Entry 8KAB (electron microscopy, 3.30 A resolution); this record covers chains A and e of the 35 polymer chains in the assembly.

[Chain A]
Molecule: 23S rRNA
Organism: Mycolicibacterium smegmatis MC2 155
Sequence (3120 nucleotides; each row starts with the number of its first residue):
     1 UAAGUGUUUA AGGGCGCAUG GUGGAUGCCU UGGCACUGGG AGCCGAUGAA GGACGUAGGA
    61 GGCUGCGAUA AGCCUCGGGG AGCUGUCAAC CGAGCGUUGA UCCGAGGAUG UCCGAAUGGG
   121 GAAACCCGGC ACGAGUGAUG UCGUGUCACC AGGCGCUGAA UAUAUAGGCG UCUGGGGGGA
   181 ACGCGGGGAA GUGAAACAUC UCAGUACCCG UAGGAAGAGA AAACAAAAUG UGAUUCCGUG
   241 AGUAGUGGCG AGCGAAAGCG GAGGAUGGCU AAACCGUAUG CAUGUGAUAC CGGGUAGGGG
   301 UUGUGUGUGC GGGGUUGUGG GACCUAUCUU UCCGGCUCUA CCUGGCUGGA GGGCAGUGAG
   361 AAAAUGUUGU GGUUAGCGGA AAUGGCUUGG GAUGGCCUGC CGUAGACGGU GAGAGCCCGG
   421 UACGUGAAAA CCCGACGUCU GUCUUGAUGG UGUUCCCGAG UAGCAGCGGG CCCGUGGAAU
   481 CUGCUGUGAA UCUGCCGGGA CCACCCGGUA AGCCUGAAUA CUUCCCAGUG ACCGAUAGCG
   541 GAUUAGUACC GUGAGGGAAU GGUGAAAAGU ACCCCGGGAG GGGAGUGAAA GAGUACCUGA
   601 AACCGUGCGC UUACAAUCCG UCAGAGCCCU CGACGUGUCG UGGGGUGAUG GCGUGCCUUU
   661 UGAAGAAUGA GCCUGCGAGU CAGGGACAUG UCGCGAGGUU AACCCGGGUG GGGUAGCCGC
   721 AGCGAAAGCG AGUCUGAAUA GGGCGUAUCC ACACAAGAGU GUGUGGUGUA GUGGUGUGUU
   781 CUGGACCCGA AGCGGAGUGA UCUACCCAUG GCCAGGGUGA AGCGCGGGUA AGACCGCGUG
   841 GAGGCCCGAA CCCACUUAGG UUGAAGACUG AGGGGAUGAG CUGUGGGUAG GGGUGAAAGG
   901 CCAAUCAAAC UCCGUGAUAG CUGGUUCUCC CCGAAAUGCA UUUAGGUGCA GCGUCGCAUG
   961 UUUCUUGCCG GAGGUAGAGC UACUGGAUGG CCGAUGGGCC CCACAGGGUU ACUGACGUCA
  1021 GCCAAACUCC GAAUGCCGGU AAGUCCAAGA GUGCGGCAGU GAGACGGCGG GGGAUAAGCU
  1081 CCGUGCGUCG AGAGGGAAAC AGCCCAGAUC GCCGGCUAAG GCCCCUAAGC GUGUGCUAAG
  1141 UGGAAAAGGA UGUGCAGUCG CGAAGACAAC CAGGAGGUUG GCUUAGAAGC AGCCACCCUU
  1201 GAAAGAGUGC GUAAUAGCUC ACUGGUCAAG UGAUUGUGCG CCGAUAAUGU AGCGGGGCUC
  1261 AAGCACACCG CCGAAGCCGC GGCAGCCAAC GUGUUGGCUG GGUAGGGGAG CGUCCUGCAU
  1321 CCGGUGAAGC CGCCGAGUGA UCGAGUGGUG GAGGGUGUGG GAGUGAGAAU GCAGGCAUGA
  1381 GUAGCGAUUA GGCAAGUGAG AACCUUGCCC GCCGAAAGAC CAAGGGUUCC UGGGCCAGGC
  1441 CAGUCCGCCC AGGGUGAGUC GGGACCUAAG GCGAGGCCGA CAGGCGUAGU CGAUGGACAA
  1501 CGGGUUGAUA UUCCCGUACC CGUGUAUGUG CGUCCAUGAU GAAUCAGCGG UACUAACCAU
  1561 CCAAAACCAC CGUGACCGCA CCUUUCGGGG UGUGGCGUUG GUGGGGCUGC AUGGGACCUU
  1621 CGUUGGUAGU AGUCAAGCGA UGGGGUGACG CAGGAAGGUA GCCGUACCGG UCAGUGGUAA
  1681 UACCGGGGUA AGCCUGUAGG GAGUCAGAUA GGUAAAUCCG UCUGGCAUAU AUCCUGAGAG
  1741 GUGAUGCAUA GCCGAGUGAG GCGAAUUCGG UGAUCCUAUG CUGCCGAGAA AAGCCUCUAG
  1801 CGAGGACAUA CACGGCCCGU ACCCCAAACC AACACAGGUG GUCAGGUAGA GAAUACUAAG
  1861 GCGUACGAGU GAACUAUGGU UAAGGAACUC GGCAAAAUGC CCCCGUAACU UCGGGAGAAG
  1921 GGGGACCCAC AUGGCGUGUA AGCCUUUACG GCCCAAGCGU GAGUGGGUGG CACAAACCAG
  1981 UGAGAAGCGA CUGUUUACUA AAAACACAGG UCCGUGCGAA GUCGCAAGAC GAUGUAUACG
  2041 GACUGACGCC UGCCCGGUGC UGGAAGGUUA AGAGGACCCG UUAACUCCCU UUGGGGGUGA
  2101 AGCGGAGAAU UUAAGCCCCA GUAAACGGCG GUGGUAACUA UAACCAUCCU AAGGUAGCGA
  2161 AAUUCCUUGU CGGGUAAGUU CCGACCUGCA CGAAUGGCGU AACGACUUCU CAACUGUCUC
  2221 AACCAUAGAC UCGGCGAAAU UGCACUACGA GUAAAGAUGC UCGUUACGCG CGGCAGGACG
  2281 AAAAGACCCC GGGACCUUCA CUACAACUUG GUAUUGGUGC UCGAUACGGU UUGUGUAGGA
  2341 UAGGUGGGAG ACUGUGAAGC UCACACGCCA GUGUGGGUGG AGUCGUUGUU GAAAUACCAC
  2401 UCUGAUCGUA UUGGGCCUCU AACCUCGGAC CGUAUAUCCG GUUCAGGGAC AGUGCCUGGU
  2461 GGGUAGUUUA ACUGGGGCGG UUGCCUCCUA AAAUGUAACG GAGGCGCCCA AAGGUUCCCU
  2521 CAACCUGGAC GGCAAUCAGG UGUUGAGUGU AAGUGCACAA GGGAGCUUGA CUGCGAGACG
  2581 GACAUGUCGA GCAGGGACGA AAGUCGGGAC UAGUGAUCCG GCACCUCUGA GUGGAAGGGG
  2641 UGUCGCUCAA CGGAUAAAAG GUACCCCGGG GAUAACAGGC UGAUCUUCCC CAAGAGUCCA
  2701 UAUCGACGGG AUGGUUUGGC ACCUCGAUGU CGGCUCGUCG CAUCCUGGGG CUGGAGCAGG
  2761 UCCCAAGGGU UGGGCUGUUC GCCCAUUAAA GCGGCACGCG AGCUGGGUUU AGAACGUCGU
  2821 GAGACAGUUC GGUCUCUAUC CGCCGCGCGC GUCAGAAGCU UGAGGAAACC UGUCCCUAGU
  2881 ACGAGAGGAC CGGGACGGAC GAACCUCUGG UAUACCAGUU GUCCCACCAG GGGCACGGCU
  2941 GGAUAGCCAC GUUCGGACAG GAUAACCGCU GAAAGCAUCU AAGCGGGAAA CCUCUUCCAA
  3001 GACCAGGCUU CUCACCCUCU AGGAGGGAUA AGGCCCCCCG CAGACCACGG GAUUGAUAGA
  3061 CCAGACCUGG AAGCCUAGUA AUAGGUGCAG GGAACUGGCA CUAACCGGCC GAAAACUUAC
Not modelled in the structure: 1, 2137-2144

[Chain e]
Name: 50S ribosomal protein L35
Organism: Mycolicibacterium smegmatis MC2 155
UniProt: A0QYU7 (RL35_MYCS2); residues 1-64 here = UniProt positions 1-64
Amino-acid sequence (64 residues; row label = number of the first residue in the row):
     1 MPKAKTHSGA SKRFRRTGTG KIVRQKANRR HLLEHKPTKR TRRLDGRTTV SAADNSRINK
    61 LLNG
Not modelled in the structure: 1

[Interface between chain A and chain e]
Pairs across the interface - 85 pairs, chain A then chain e:
  G240(A) with Lys3(e), salt bridge to the phosphate
  A241(A) with Lys3(e), sugar contact
  G242(A) with Lys3(e), salt bridge to the phosphate; Lys5(e), sugar contact; Thr6(e), sugar contact
  U243(A) with Thr6(e), phosphate contact
  G245(A) with Ser8(e), base contact
  U246(A) with Lys12(e), hydrogen bond to the base
  G247(A) with Ser8(e), base contact
  G250(A) with Arg13(e), salt bridge to the phosphate
  A251(A) with His7(e), salt bridge to the phosphate
  G252(A) with Ser8(e), base contact
  C253(A) with Lys5(e), salt bridge to the phosphate; Ser8(e), base contact
  G254(A) with Lys5(e), base contact
  A682(A) with Pro2(e), base contact
  G683(A) with Pro2(e), hydrogen bond to the base
  G685(A) with Pro2(e), sugar contact; Ala4(e), hydrogen bond to the sugar
  A686(A) with Asn63(e), hydrogen bond to the sugar; Gly64(e), sugar contact
  C687(A) with Asn63(e), sugar contact
  G722(A) with Gly18(e), phosphate contact
  C723(A) with Thr17(e), phosphate contact; Gly18(e), hydrogen bond to the phosphate
  G724(A) with Arg47(e), salt bridge to the phosphate
  A725(A) with Arg15(e), salt bridge to the phosphate; Arg47(e), salt bridge to the phosphate
  C744(A) with Thr17(e), phosphate contact
  G745(A) with Thr17(e), hydrogen bond to the phosphate; Thr19(e), hydrogen bond to the phosphate; Lys21(e), salt bridge to the phosphate
  U782(A) with Pro2(e), base contact
  G948(A) with Arg57(e), hydrogen bond to the sugar
  C949(A) with Ala53(e), phosphate contact; Arg57(e), phosphate contact
  A950(A) with Ala53(e), phosphate contact
  G1055(A) with Asn55(e), hydrogen bond to the phosphate
  U2572(A) with Thr38(e), hydrogen bond to the phosphate
  G2573(A) with Thr38(e), phosphate contact
  C2574(A) with Arg42(e), base contact
  G2575(A) with Arg42(e), hydrogen bond to the base
  C2583(A) with Ser51(e), hydrogen bond to the phosphate; Asp54(e), sugar contact
  A2584(A) with Arg24(e), salt bridge to the phosphate
  U2585(A) with Arg24(e), salt bridge to the phosphate; Lys26(e), phosphate contact; Ala27(e), hydrogen bond to the phosphate; Asn28(e), hydrogen bond to the phosphate
  G2586(A) with Asn28(e), phosphate contact; Arg40(e), salt bridge to the phosphate; Arg43(e), salt bridge to the phosphate; Leu44(e), phosphate contact
  U2587(A) with Arg40(e), salt bridge to the phosphate; Arg43(e), salt bridge to the phosphate
  C2588(A) with Lys39(e), salt bridge to the phosphate
  G2589(A) with Lys39(e), salt bridge to the phosphate
  G2606(A) with Arg42(e), base contact
  U2614(A) with His35(e), salt bridge to the phosphate
  G2615(A) with Leu32(e), sugar contact; His35(e), phosphate contact; Lys36(e), salt bridge to the phosphate
  A2616(A) with Ala27(e), phosphate contact; Asn28(e), hydrogen bond to the phosphate; His31(e), salt bridge to the phosphate; Lys36(e), salt bridge to the phosphate
  U2617(A) with Arg13(e), hydrogen bond to the sugar; Ala27(e), phosphate contact; Asn28(e), hydrogen bond to the phosphate; Arg29(e), phosphate contact; Arg30(e), phosphate contact
  C2618(A) with Arg30(e), salt bridge to the phosphate
  G2642(A) with Arg29(e), salt bridge to the phosphate; Asp45(e), phosphate contact
  U2643(A) with Arg29(e), hydrogen bond to the base; Arg30(e), base contact; Leu33(e), phosphate contact
  C2644(A) with Arg30(e), base contact; His31(e), base contact; Leu32(e), phosphate contact; Leu33(e), hydrogen bond to the phosphate; Glu34(e), hydrogen bond to the phosphate
  G2645(A) with His31(e), base contact; Leu32(e), phosphate contact
  C2646(A) with His31(e), base contact
Other interface residues (no listed pair), chain A (54 interface residues in all): U746, C1054, A2582, G2607
Other interface residues (no listed pair), chain e (43 interface residues in all): Pro37, Ala52

[In short]
The interface between chain A and chain e involves 54 residues on one side and 43 on the other; the contacts
include 20 hydrogen bonds and 23 salt bridges. Polar contacts include U246(A)-Lys12(e), G683(A)-Pro2(e) and
G2575(A)-Arg42(e).
Here chain A is 23S rRNA and chain e is 50S ribosomal protein L35, both from Mycolicibacterium smegmatis MC2
155. Entry 8KAB (Mycobacterium smegmatis 50S ribosomal subunit-HflX complex) was determined by electron
microscopy, deposited together with 8XZ3.
